Entry 5UTF (X-ray diffraction, 3.50 A resolution); this record covers chains L and H of the 6 polymer chains in the assembly.

Chain L:
Protein: PGT122 Light chain
Source organism: Homo sapiens
Chain sequence (213 residues; each row starts with the number of its first residue; note: 1 number in that range is skipped by the numbering (no residue carries it; nothing is unmodelled there); a row labelled like 67A-67C holds insertion residues (67A, then the next letters in order)):
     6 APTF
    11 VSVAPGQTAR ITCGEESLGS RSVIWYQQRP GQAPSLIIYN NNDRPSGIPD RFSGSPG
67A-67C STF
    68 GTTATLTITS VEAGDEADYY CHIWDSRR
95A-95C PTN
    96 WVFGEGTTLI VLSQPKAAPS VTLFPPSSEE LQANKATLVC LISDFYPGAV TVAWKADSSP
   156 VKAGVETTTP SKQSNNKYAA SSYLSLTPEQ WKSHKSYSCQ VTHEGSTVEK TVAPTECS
Unresolved in the structure: 6-7, 211-213
Disulfide bonds: Cys23-Cys88, Cys135-Cys194

Chain H:
Protein: PGT122 Heavy chain
Source organism: Homo sapiens
Chain sequence (235 residues; numbered 1 to 214 plus 21 insertion-coded residues; the number before each row is that of its first residue; a row labelled like 82A-82C holds insertion residues (82A, then the next letters in order)):
     1 QVHLQESGPG LVKPSETLSL TCNVSGTLVR DNYWSWIRQP LGKQPEWIGY VHDSGDTNYN
    61 PSLKSRVHLS LDKSKNLVSL RL
82A-82C TGV
    83 TAADSAIYYC ATTKHGRR
100A-100R IYGVVAFKEWFTYFYMDV
   101 WGKGTSVTVS SASTKGPSVF PLAPSSKSTS GGTAALGCLV KDYFPEPVTV SWNSGALTSG
   161 VHTFPAVLQS SGLYSLSSVV TVPSSSLGTQ TYICNVNHKP SNTKVDKRVE PKSC
Unresolved in the structure: 127-130, 212-214
Disulfide bonds: Cys22-Cys92, Cys138-Cys194

Interface between chain L and chain H:
Pairs across the interface (75; chain L residue first):
  Ser30(L) with Arg100(H); Tyr100B(H); Phe100K(H)
  Arg31(L) with Arg100(H), hydrogen bond (backbone-side chain)
  Ser32(L) with Tyr100M(H)
  Ile34(L) with Tyr100O(H), hydrophobic
  Tyr36(L) with Tyr100O(H); Met100P(H), hydrogen bond (side chain-backbone)
  Gln38(L) with Gln39(H), hydrogen bond
  Gln42(L) with Tyr91(H)
  Ala43(L) with Tyr91(H), hydrophobic; Gly102(H)
  Pro44(L) with Trp101(H), hydrogen bond (backbone-side chain)
  Leu46(L) with Tyr100O(H), hydrophobic; Met100P(H)
  Tyr49(L) with Tyr100O(H)
  Asn50(L) with Tyr100M(H), hydrogen bond
  Gly67(L) with Arg100(H), hydrogen bond (backbone-side chain)
  Tyr87(L) with Gln39(H); Lys43(H); Gln44(H); Pro45(H)
  Trp91(L) with Phe100K(H); Thr100L(H); Tyr100M(H), hydrophobic; Phe100N(H), hydrogen bond (side chain-backbone)
  Trp96(L) with Glu46(H); Trp47(H), hydrogen bond (backbone-backbone); Ile48(H); Tyr59(H); Asn60(H); Pro61(H)
  Val97(L) with Gln44(H); Glu46(H)
  Phe98(L) with Gln44(H); Pro45(H), hydrogen bond (backbone-backbone)
  Glu100(L) with Gln44(H)
  Phe119(L) with Ala123(H); Ala135(H); Val179(H), hydrophobic
  Ser122(L) with Phe120(H); Pro121(H)
  Glu124(L) with Val119(H); Phe120(H); Pro121(H); Lys207(H), salt bridge
  Glu125(L) with Phe120(H); Lys141(H), salt bridge
  Lys130(L) with Lys141(H)
  Thr132(L) with Lys141(H), hydrogen bond
  Val134(L) with Leu139(H), hydrophobic; Ser177(H)
  Leu136(L) with Phe164(H), hydrophobic; Ser177(H); Val179(H), hydrophobic
  Ile137(L) with Phe164(H)
  Ser138(L) with Phe164(H)
  Glu161(L) with Val167(H); Leu168(H); Gln169(H)
  Thr163(L) with Pro165(H); Ala166(H); Val167(H)
  Ser166(L) with Pro165(H)
  Gln168(L) with Thr163(H), hydrogen bond (side chain-backbone)
  Lys172(L) with His162(H)
  Ala174(L) with Phe164(H), hydrophobic; Pro165(H)
  Ala175(L) with Phe164(H)
  Ser176(L) with Phe164(H); Pro165(H)
  Tyr178(L) with Val167(H), hydrophobic; Ser175(H), hydrogen bond (side chain-backbone); Leu176(H); Ser177(H), hydrogen bond
Also at the interface, not in a pair above, chain L (47 interface residues in all): Ser45, Asn51, His89, Ser93, Thr95B, Asn95C, Gly99, Asp139, Thr162
Also at the interface, not in a pair above, chain H (48 interface residues in all): Gly49, Asn58, Asp100Q, Leu122, Leu136, Gly137, Ser170

Overview:
The interface between chain L and chain H involves 47 residues on one side and 48 on the other; the contacts
include 13 hydrogen bonds and 2 salt bridges. Among the polar pairs are Glu124(L)-Lys207(H),
Glu125(L)-Lys141(H) and Arg31(L)-Arg100(H).
Chain L is PGT122 Light chain and chain H is PGT122 Heavy chain, both from Homo sapiens; the structure,
Crystal Structure of a Stabilized DS-SOSIP.6mut BG505 gp140 HIV-1 Env Trimer, Containing Mutations I201C-P433C
(DS), L154M ..., was determined by X-ray diffraction (same publication as 5UTY).
